PDB entry 9BPB | electron microscopy, 2.57 A resolution | chains a and d of the 42 polymer chains in the assembly

# Chain a
Molecule: Cytochrome c oxidase subunit 1
Organism: Saccharomyces cerevisiae W303
Notes: EC 7.1.1.9
Reference sequence: P00401 (COX1_YEAST); residues 1-534 here = UniProt positions 1-534
Sequence (534 residues; row label = number of the first residue in the row):
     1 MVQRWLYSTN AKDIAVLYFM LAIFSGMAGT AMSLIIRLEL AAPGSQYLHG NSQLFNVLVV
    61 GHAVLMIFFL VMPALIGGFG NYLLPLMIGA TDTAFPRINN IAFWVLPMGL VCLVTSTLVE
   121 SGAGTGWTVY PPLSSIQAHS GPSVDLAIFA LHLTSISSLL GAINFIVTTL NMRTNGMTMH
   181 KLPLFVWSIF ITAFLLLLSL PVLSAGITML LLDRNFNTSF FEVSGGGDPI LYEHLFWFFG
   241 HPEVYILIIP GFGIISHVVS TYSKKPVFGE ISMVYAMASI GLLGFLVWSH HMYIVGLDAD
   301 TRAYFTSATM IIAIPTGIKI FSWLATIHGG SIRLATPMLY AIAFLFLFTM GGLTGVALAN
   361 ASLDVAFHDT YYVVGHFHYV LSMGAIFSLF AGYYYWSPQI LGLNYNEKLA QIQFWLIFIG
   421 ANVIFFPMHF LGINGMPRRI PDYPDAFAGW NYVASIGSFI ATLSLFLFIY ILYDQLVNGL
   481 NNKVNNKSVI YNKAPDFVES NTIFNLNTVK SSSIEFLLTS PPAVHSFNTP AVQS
Ion coordination: Ca2+: E39, A42, G44; heme a Fe near H62 (its only coordinating residue here); Cu ion: H241, H291
Residues lining bound ligands:
  - cardiolipin (CN3; (2R,5S,11R,14R)-5,8,11-trihydroxy-2-(nonanoyloxy)-5,11-dioxido-16-oxo-14-[(propanoyloxy)methyl]-4,6,10,12,15-pentaoxa-5,11-diphosphanonadec-1-yl undecanoate): N406, K408, F466, L467, Y470, K487
  - heme a (HEA), molecule 1: G26, T30, S33, I36, R37, F55, V59, H62, A63, M66, I67, L70, V71, G126, W127, Y371, V374, F377, H378, L381, S382, I386, L389, F390, I417, I424, F425, M428, R438, R439, I440, S458, A461, L465, F468
  - heme a (HEA), molecule 2: W127, W237, V244, Y245, I248, H290, H291, T309, I312, A313, T316, G317, I320, F321, F348, T349, G352, L353, G355, V356, L358, A359, D364, H368, V373, H376, F377, V380, L381, R438
  - 1,2-diacyl-sn-glycero-3-phoshocholine (PCF), molecule 1: S204, A205, T208, L212, F216
  - 1,2-diacyl-sn-glycero-3-phoshocholine (PCF), molecule 2: V423, Y452, V453, I456
  - phosphatidylethanolamine (PTY), molecule 1: A94, F95, P96, R97, I98, L160
  - phosphatidylethanolamine (PTY), molecule 2: F268, F321, L324, A325, H328
  - phosphatidylethanolamine (PTY), molecule 3: T354, F426, H429, F430, W450
Curated features (UniProtKB/Swiss-Prot):
  - binding site (Ca(2+)): E39, A42, G44, P441
  - binding site (Fe(II)-heme a): H62, H378
  - binding site (Cu cation): H241, H290, H291
  - binding site (O2): Y245
  - binding site (Mg(2+)): H368, D369
  - binding site (heme a3): H376
  - cross-link: H241 to Y245 (1'-histidyl-3'-tyrosine (His-Tyr))

# Chain d
Molecule: Cytochrome c oxidase subunit 4, mitochondrial
Organism: Saccharomyces cerevisiae W303
Reference sequence: P04037 (COX4_YEAST); numbering as in UniProt (aligned over 1-155)
Sequence (155 residues; numbered 1 to 155; the number before each row is that of its first residue):
     1 MLSLRQSIRF FKPATRTLCS SRYLLQQKPV VKTAQNLAEV NGPETLIGPG AKEGTVPTDL
    61 DQETGLARLE LLGKLEGIDV FDTKPLDSSR KGTMKDPIII ESYDDYRYVG CTGSPAGSHT
   121 IMWLKPTVNE VARCWECGSV YKLNPVGVPN DDHHH
Not modelled in the structure: 1-29, 149-155
Ion coordination: Zn2+: C111, H119, C134
Curated features (UniProtKB/Swiss-Prot):
  - binding site (Zn(2+)): C111, H119, C134, C137
  - modified residue: T55 (Phosphothreonine)

# How chain a and chain d interact
Residue-residue contacts (41; chain a residue first):
  N175(a) - D82(d)
  N175(a) - T83(d)
  N175(a) - K84(d)
  N175(a) - P85(d)
  N175(a) - R107(d)
  P266(a) - T120(d)
  D496(a) - W135(d)  hydrogen bond
  E499(a) - W135(d)
  N507(a) - W135(d)
  S511(a) - M122(d)
  S511(a) - W123(d)  hydrogen bond (backbone-backbone)
  S512(a) - I121(d)  hydrogen bond (side chain-backbone)
  S512(a) - W123(d)
  S513(a) - W123(d)
  I514(a) - W123(d)
  L517(a) - W123(d)  hydrophobic
  L517(a) - K125(d)
  L518(a) - Y108(d)
  S526(a) - Y106(d)  hydrogen bond (backbone-side chain)
  F527(a) - Y108(d)  hydrophobic
  N528(a) - D104(d)  hydrogen bond
  T529(a) - S102(d)
  T529(a) - Y103(d)  hydrogen bond (side chain-backbone)
  T529(a) - D104(d)  hydrogen bond (backbone-side chain)
  T529(a) - R107(d)
  P530(a) - R107(d)  hydrogen bond (backbone-side chain)
  A531(a) - Y108(d)
  V532(a) - L86(d)
  V532(a) - R107(d)
  V532(a) - Y108(d)  hydrogen bond (backbone-backbone)
  V532(a) - V109(d)
  V532(a) - G110(d)  hydrogen bond (backbone-backbone)
  V532(a) - W123(d)
  Q533(a) - P85(d)
  Q533(a) - L86(d)
  Q533(a) - G110(d)
  Q533(a) - I121(d)
  S534(a) - L86(d)
  S534(a) - S88(d)  hydrogen bond (backbone-side chain)
  S534(a) - G110(d)  hydrogen bond (backbone-backbone)
  S534(a) - T112(d)
Other interface residues (no listed pair), chain a (24 interface residues in all): G176, M177, I503, K510
Other interface residues (no listed pair), chain d (24 interface residues in all): A116, R133, C134

# Summary
The chain a/chain d interface involves 24 residues from each chain; the contacts include 12 hydrogen bonds.
Among the polar pairs are D496(a)-W135(d), S512(a)-I121(d) and S526(a)-Y106(d). Ligands of chain a: heme a, 3
copies of phosphatidylethanolamine, cardiolipin and 1,2-diacyl-sn-glycero-3-phoshocholine.
Chain a is Cytochrome c oxidase subunit 1 and chain d is Cytochrome c oxidase subunit 4, mitochondrial, both
from Saccharomyces cerevisiae W303; the structure, Tethered respiratory III2IV2 supercomplex from
Saccharomyces cerevisiae, was determined by electron microscopy.
